205L - chain A; structure by X-ray diffraction, 2.10 A resolution.

# Chain A
Name: T4 lysozyme
Source organism: Enterobacteria phage T4
Notes: EC 3.2.1.17
UniProt: P00720 (LYCV_BPT4); residues 1-164 here = UniProt positions 1-164
Chain sequence (167 residues; each row starts with the number of its first residue; a row labelled like 44A-44C holds insertion residues (44A, then the next letters in order)):
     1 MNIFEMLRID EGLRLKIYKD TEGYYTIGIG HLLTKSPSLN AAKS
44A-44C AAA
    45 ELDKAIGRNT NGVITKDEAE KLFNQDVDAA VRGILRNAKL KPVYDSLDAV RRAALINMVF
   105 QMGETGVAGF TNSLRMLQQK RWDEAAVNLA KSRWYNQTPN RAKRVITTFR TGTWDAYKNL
Disordered / not traced: 35-40, 163-164
Construct notes: insertion (44A-44C); conflict Thr54 (Cys in P00720), Ala97 (Cys in P00720)
UniProt features mapped onto this chain:
  - active site (Proton donor/acceptor): Glu11, Asp20
  - binding site (substrate): Leu32, Phe104, Ser117, Asn132
  - mutagenesis: Glu11 (E11A/F/H/M/N: Complete loss of enzymatic activity; E11N: Loss of 84% of enzymatic activity; E11Q: Complete loss of activity), Asp20 (D20A/N/S/T: Complete loss of enzymatic activity; D20C: Nearly no effet on specific enzymatic activity; D20E/Q: Loss of 99% of enzymatic activity), Thr26 (T26E: Complete loss of activity at neutral pH; covalently bound substrate; T26H: Facilitates transglycosylation more effectively than hydrolysis; covalently bound substrate), Gly30 (G30A: Almost complete loss of enzymatic activity; G30F: Almost complete loss of enzymatic activity. The enzyme is destabilized by 1.5 kcal/mol), Ser117 (S117F: 10-fold decrease in enzymatic activity; S117I: 500-fold decrease in enzymatic activity; S117V: 50-fold decrease in enzymatic activity), Asn132 (N132I: 5-fold decrease in enzymatic activity; N132M/F: 2-fold decrease in enzymatic activity)

# Summary
Curated annotation (UniProt) lists active-site residues Glu11 and Asp20, 4 substrate-binding residues and 6
mutagenesis sites.
Chain A is T4 lysozyme (Enterobacteria phage T4); the structure, How amino-acid insertions are allowed in an
alpha-helix of T4 lysozyme, was determined by X-ray diffraction (same publication as 201L, 102L, 103L and
104L).
